1HD7 - chain A; structure by X-ray diffraction, 1.95 A resolution.

# Chain A
Name: DNA-(apurinic or apyrimidinic site) lyase
Source organism: Homo sapiens
Notes: EC 4.2.99.18
Reference sequence: P27695 (APE1_HUMAN); residues 2-318 here correspond to UniProt positions 1-317 (UniProt number = residue number - 1)
Amino-acid sequence (318 residues; row label = number of the first residue in the row):
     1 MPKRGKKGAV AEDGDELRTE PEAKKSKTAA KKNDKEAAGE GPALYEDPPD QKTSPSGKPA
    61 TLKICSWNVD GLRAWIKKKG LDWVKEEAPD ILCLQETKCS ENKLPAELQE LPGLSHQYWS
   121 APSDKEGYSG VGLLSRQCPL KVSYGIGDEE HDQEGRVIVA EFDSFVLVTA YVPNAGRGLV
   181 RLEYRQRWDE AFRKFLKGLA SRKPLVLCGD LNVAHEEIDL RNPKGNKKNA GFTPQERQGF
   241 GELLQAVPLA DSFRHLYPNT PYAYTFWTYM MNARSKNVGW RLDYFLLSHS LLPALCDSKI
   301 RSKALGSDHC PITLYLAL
Unresolved in the structure: 1-43, 102-112, 123-127
Bound ions: lead (II) ion: D70, E96
Reported in the primary citation:
  - lead (II) ion coordination: D70, E96
  - lead (II) ion coordination through a water molecule: N68, D308
  - self-association interface (contacts with another copy of this molecule); pairs are residue here / residue on that copy: C138-C138
  - conformationally variable residues (order/disorder transition): N102 to P112, S123 to G127, M271
  - catalytic residues: D210, H309 (proposed by the authors, not directly observed)

# In short
D70 and E96 coordinate a lead (II) ion ion. The paper reports catalytic residues D210 and H309; lead (II) ion
coordination by D70 and E96.
Chain A is DNA-(apurinic or apyrimidinic site) lyase (Homo sapiens); the structure, A Second Divalent Metal
Ion in the Active Site of a New Crystal Form of Human ..., was determined by X-ray diffraction, deposited
together with 1E9N.
